PDB entry 7XTI | electron microscopy, 3.90 A resolution | chains N and k of the 33 polymer chains in the assembly

# Chain N
Molecule: 198-nt DNA strand
Sequence (198 nucleotides; row label = number of the first residue in the row; numbers below 1 keep their minus sign (DG-125 is residue -125)):
  -125 GCTTACGTCA GTCTGGCCAT CTTTGTGTTT GGTGTGTTTG GGTGGTGGCC GTTTTCGTTG
   -65 TTTTTTTCTG TCTCGTGCCT GGTGTCTTGG GTGTAATCCC CTTGGCGGTT AAAACGCGGG
    -5 GGACAGCGCG TACGTGCGTT TAAGCGGTGC TAGAGCTGTC TACGACCAAT TGAGCGGCCT
    55 CGGCACCGGG ATTCTGAT
Disordered / not traced: -125 to -78, -26 to -16, 8-72

# Chain k
Protein: FACT complex subunit POB3
From: Komagataella phaffii
UniProtKB: F2QNN8 (F2QNN8_KOMPC); residues 1-528 here correspond to UniProt positions 32-559 (UniProt number = residue number + 31)
Sequence (531 residues; numbered -2 to 528; the number before each row is that of its first residue; numbers below 1 keep their minus sign (Gly-2 is residue -2)):
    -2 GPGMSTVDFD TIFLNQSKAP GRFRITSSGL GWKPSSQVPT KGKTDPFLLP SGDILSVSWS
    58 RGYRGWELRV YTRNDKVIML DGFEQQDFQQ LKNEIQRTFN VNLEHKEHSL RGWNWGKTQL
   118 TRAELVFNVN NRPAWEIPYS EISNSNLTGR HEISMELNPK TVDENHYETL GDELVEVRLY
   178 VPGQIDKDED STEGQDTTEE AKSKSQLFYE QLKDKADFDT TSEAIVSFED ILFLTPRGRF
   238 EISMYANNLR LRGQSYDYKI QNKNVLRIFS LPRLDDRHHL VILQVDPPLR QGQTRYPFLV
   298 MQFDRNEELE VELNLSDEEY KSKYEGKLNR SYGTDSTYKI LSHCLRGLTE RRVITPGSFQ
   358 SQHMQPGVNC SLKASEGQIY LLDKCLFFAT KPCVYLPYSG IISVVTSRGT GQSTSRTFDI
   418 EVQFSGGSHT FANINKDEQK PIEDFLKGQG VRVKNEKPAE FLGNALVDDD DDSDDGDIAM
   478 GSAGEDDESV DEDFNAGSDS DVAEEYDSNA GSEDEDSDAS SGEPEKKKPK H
Disordered / not traced: -2 to 0, 182-200, 454-528
Differences from the reference sequence: expression tag (-2 to 0)

# How chain N and chain k interact
Contacting residue pairs - 10 pairs, chain N then chain k:
  DG-49(N) - Arg234(k)  base contact
  DC-47(N) - Arg234(k)  sugar contact
  DT-46(N) - Gln288(k)  sugar contact
  DT-46(N) - Tyr293(k)  hydrogen bond to the phosphate
  DT-46(N) - Lys388(k)  salt bridge to the phosphate
  DG-45(N) - Gln288(k)  phosphate contact
  DG-45(N) - Gly289(k)  hydrogen bond to the phosphate
  DG-45(N) - Gln290(k)  hydrogen bond to the phosphate
  DG-45(N) - Thr291(k)  hydrogen bond to the phosphate
  DG-44(N) - Gln290(k)  phosphate contact

# In short
The interface between chain N and chain k involves 5 residues on one side and 7 on the other; the contacts
include 4 hydrogen bonds and 1 salt bridge. Polar pairs include DT-46(N)-Tyr293(k), DG-45(N)-Gly289(k) and
DG-45(N)-Gln290(k).
Chain N is a 198-nt DNA strand and chain k is FACT complex subunit POB3 (Komagataella phaffii); the structure,
RNA polymerase II elongation complex transcribing a nucleosome (EC58hex), was determined by electron
microscopy (same publication as 7XN7, 7XSE, 7XSX, 7XSZ, 7XT7 and 7XTD).
